5V8D - chain A; structure by X-ray diffraction, 2.00 A resolution.

== Chain A ==
Protein: Bacillus cereus PatB1
Organism: Bacillus cereus (strain ATCC 10987 / NRS 248)
Reference sequence: Q73CU0 (Q73CU0_BACC1); numbering as in UniProt (aligned over 33-396)
Chain sequence (364 residues; numbered 33 to 396; the number before each row is that of its first residue):
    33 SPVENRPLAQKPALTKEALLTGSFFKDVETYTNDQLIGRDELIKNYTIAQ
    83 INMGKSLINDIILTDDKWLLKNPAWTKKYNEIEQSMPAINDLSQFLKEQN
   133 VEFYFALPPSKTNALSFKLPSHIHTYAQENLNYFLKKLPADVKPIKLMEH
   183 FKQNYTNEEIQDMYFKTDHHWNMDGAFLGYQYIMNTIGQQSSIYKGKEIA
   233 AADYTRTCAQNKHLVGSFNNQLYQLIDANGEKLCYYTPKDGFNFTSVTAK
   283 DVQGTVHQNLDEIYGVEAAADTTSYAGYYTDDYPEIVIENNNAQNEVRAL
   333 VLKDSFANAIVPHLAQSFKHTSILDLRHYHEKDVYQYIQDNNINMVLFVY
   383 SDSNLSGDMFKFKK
Disordered / not traced: 33-92, 248-261
Cystine bridges: C240-C266
Modified / non-standard residues: S337 (O-sulfo-L-serine; OSE)
Sequence notes: engineered mutation A232 (Lys in Q73CU0), A233 (Lys in Q73CU0), A234 (Glu in Q73CU0), A300 (Lys in Q73CU0), A301 (Gln in Q73CU0), A302 (Lys in Q73CU0)

== Overview ==
Chain A is Bacillus cereus PatB1 (Bacillus cereus (strain ATCC 10987 / NRS 248)); the structure, Structure of
Bacillus cereus PatB1 with sulfonyl adduct, was determined by X-ray diffraction, deposited together with 5V8E.
